Entry 6R0Y (electron microscopy, 3.90 A resolution); this record covers chains V and W of the 26 polymer chains in the assembly.

Chain V (and W):
Protein: V-type ATP synthase, subunit K
From: Thermus thermophilus (strain HB8 / ATCC 27634 / DSM 579)
Notes: chain W of this document is another copy of the same molecule, construct and numbering; everything in this record applies to it too
Reference sequence: Q5SIT7 (Q5SIT7_THET8); residues -18 to 80 here correspond to UniProt positions 1-99 (UniProt number = residue number + 19)
Sequence (99 residues; row label = number of the first residue in the row; numbers below 1 keep their minus sign (Met-18 is residue -18)):
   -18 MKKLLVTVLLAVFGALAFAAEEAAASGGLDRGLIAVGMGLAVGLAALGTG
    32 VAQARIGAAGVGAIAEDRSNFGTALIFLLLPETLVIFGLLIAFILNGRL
Unresolved in the structure: -18 to 7

Chain V / chain W interface:
Residue-residue contacts - 31 pairs, chain V then chain W:
  Asp11(V) - Gly9(W)
  Asp11(V) - Leu10(W)
  Asp11(V) - Gly13(W)
  Leu14(V) - Gly13(W)
  Ile15(V) - Gly13(W)
  Ile15(V) - Ala16(W)  hydrophobic
  Gly18(V) - Ala16(W)
  Gly18(V) - Val17(W)
  Gly18(V) - Gly20(W)
  Ala22(V) - Gly20(W)
  Ala22(V) - Gly24(W)
  Leu25(V) - Gly24(W)
  Leu25(V) - Leu28(W)
  Ala26(V) - Gly24(W)
  Ala26(V) - Ala27(W)  hydrophobic
  Gly29(V) - Ala27(W)
  Gly29(V) - Leu28(W)
  Gly29(V) - Gly31(W)
  Val32(V) - Gly31(W)
  Val32(V) - Ala35(W)
  Ala33(V) - Gly31(W)  hydrogen bond (backbone-backbone)
  Ala33(V) - Gln34(W)
  Ala33(V) - Ala35(W)
  Arg36(V) - Ala35(W)
  Arg36(V) - Ala39(W)
  Ile37(V) - Ala35(W)
  Ile37(V) - Gly38(W)
  Ile37(V) - Ala39(W)
  Ala40(V) - Ala39(W)
  Ala40(V) - Val42(W)  hydrophobic
  Ala44(V) - Ala46(W)  hydrophobic
Other interface residues (no listed pair), chain V (17 interface residues in all): Leu21, Gly41, Leu65
Other interface residues (no listed pair), chain W (18 interface residues in all): Val23, Leu25

Overview:
Chain V and chain W form an interface of 17 and 18 residues respectively; the contacts include 1 hydrogen
bond. Its one hydrogen bond, Ala33(V)-Gly31(W), is backbone to backbone.
Chain V and chain W are both V-type ATP synthase, subunit K (Thermus thermophilus (strain HB8 / ATCC 27634 /
DSM 579)); the structure, Thermus thermophilus V/A-type ATPase/synthase, rotational state 3, was determined by
electron microscopy together with 6QUM, 6R0W, 6R0Z and 6R10 from the same study.
